PDB entry 7UB2 | electron microscopy, 3.40 A resolution | chains E and Y of the 12 polymer chains in the assembly

[Chain E]
Name: RecT
Organism: Listeria innocua Clip11262
Reference sequence: Q92FL9 (Q92FL9_LISIN); numbering as in UniProt (aligned over 1-271)
Sequence (274 residues; each row starts with the number of its first residue; numbers below 1 keep their minus sign (Gly-2 is residue -2)):
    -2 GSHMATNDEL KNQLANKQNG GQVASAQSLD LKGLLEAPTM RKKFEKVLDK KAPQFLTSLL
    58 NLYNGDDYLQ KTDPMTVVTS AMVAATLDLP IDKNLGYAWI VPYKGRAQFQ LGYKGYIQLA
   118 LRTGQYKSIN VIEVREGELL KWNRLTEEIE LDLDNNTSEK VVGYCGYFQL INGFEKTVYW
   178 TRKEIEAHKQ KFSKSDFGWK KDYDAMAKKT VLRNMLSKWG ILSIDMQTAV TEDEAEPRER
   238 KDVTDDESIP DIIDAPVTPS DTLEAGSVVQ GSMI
Not modelled in the structure: -2 to 33, 225-271
Sequence notes: expression tag (-2 to 0)
From the paper describing this entry:
  - binding site for the 49-nt DNA strand (chain Y): Trp96, Gln107, Tyr110, His185, Lys206, Arg210, Asn211, Lys215
  - binding site for the 49-nt DNA strand: Val98, Tyr100, Lys101, Lys191, Phe194
  - self-association interface (contacts with another copy of this molecule): Asp46, Leu53, Leu56, Leu57, Asn61, Ile114, Leu118, Ile126, Asn127, Glu135
  - mutagenesis - K157A, K180A: unchanged binding to DNA
  - mutagenesis - K111A/K215A, K206A/K215A, K206A/R210A, K206E, R210A/K215A, K215A/W216A: abolished binding to DNA
  - mutagenesis - L118A/F171A, I126H, W216R: abolished expression
  - mutagenesis - V98A, K191A/F194A: decreased binding to duplex intermediate
  - mutagenesis - V98W, Y100A, Y100E, K101A, K101E, Q107A, Q107H, K191A, K191E, F194A, F194E: unchanged binding to duplex intermediate
  - mutagenesis - V98A: unchanged binding to ssDNA
  - mutagenesis - K111A: decreased binding to DNA

[Chain Y]
Molecule: 49-nt DNA strand
Sequence (49 nucleotides; numbered 22 to 70; the number before each row is that of its first residue):
    22 AAAAAAAAAA AAAAAAAAAA AAAAAAAAAA AAAAAAAAAA AAAAAAAAA

[Chain E / chain Y interface]
Pairs across the interface (14; chain E residue first):
  Trp96(E) - DA23(Y)  hydrogen bond to the phosphate
  Val98(E) - DA23(Y)  base contact
  Tyr100(E) - DA22(Y)  base contact
  Gln107(E) - DA22(Y)  hydrogen bond to the base
  Gly109(E) - DA24(Y)  phosphate contact
  Tyr110(E) - DA24(Y)  hydrogen bond to the phosphate
  Tyr110(E) - DA25(Y)  hydrogen bond to the phosphate
  His185(E) - DA22(Y)  salt bridge to the phosphate
  Asp199(E) - DA25(Y)  sugar contact
  Lys206(E) - DA23(Y)  salt bridge to the phosphate
  Lys206(E) - DA24(Y)  salt bridge to the phosphate
  Arg210(E) - DA22(Y)  salt bridge to the phosphate
  Arg210(E) - DA24(Y)  salt bridge to the phosphate
  Asn211(E) - DA22(Y)  phosphate contact
Also at the interface, not in a pair above, chain E (17 interface residues in all): Tyr65, Ser190, Trp196, Ala202, Met203, Thr207

[In short]
17 residues of chain E face 4 of chain Y across their interface; the contacts include 4 hydrogen bonds and 5
salt bridges. Among the polar pairs are Gln107(E)-DA22(Y), Trp96(E)-DA23(Y) and Tyr110(E)-DA24(Y). The paper
reports a binding site for the 49-nt DNA strand (chain Y) at Trp96(E), Gln107(E) and Tyr110(E) among others;
K111A/K215A, K206A/K215A and K206A/R210A of chain E, among others, abolish binding to DNA; 25 substitutions
were tested in all.
Here chain E is RecT (Listeria innocua Clip11262) and chain Y is a 49-nt DNA strand. Entry 7UB2 (Structure of
RecT protein from Listeria innoccua phage A118 in complex with 83-mer annealed duplex) was determined by
electron microscopy, deposited together with 7UBB.
